Entry 4YIT (X-ray diffraction, 3.24 A resolution); this record covers chains A and B of the 3 polymer chains in the assembly.

# Chain A
Molecule: Meganuclease I-AabMI
Source organism: Gremmeniella abietina
Chain sequence (287 residues; row label = number of the first residue in the row):
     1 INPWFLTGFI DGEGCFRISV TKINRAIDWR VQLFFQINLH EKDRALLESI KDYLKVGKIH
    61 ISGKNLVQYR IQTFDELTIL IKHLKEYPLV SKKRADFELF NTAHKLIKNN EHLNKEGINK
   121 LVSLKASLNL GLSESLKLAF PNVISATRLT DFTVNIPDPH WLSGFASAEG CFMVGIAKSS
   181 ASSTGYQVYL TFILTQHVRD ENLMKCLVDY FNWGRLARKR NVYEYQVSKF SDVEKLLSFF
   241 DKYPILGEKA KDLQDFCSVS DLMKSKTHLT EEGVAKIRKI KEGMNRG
Unresolved in the structure: 23-28, 134, 145, 150-154, 228, 287
Metal / ion sites: Ca2+ site 1: Gly12, Glu169 (shared with DA14(B) of chain B; 1 residue of chain C); Ca2+ site 2: Glu13, Ala168 (shared with DA15(B) of chain B; 1 residue of chain C); Ca2+ site 3: Asp209 (shared with 1 residue of chain D)

# Chain B
Molecule: 25-nt DNA strand
Sequence (25 nucleotides; numbered 2 to 26; the number before each row is that of its first residue):
     2 AGGTACCCTT TAAACCTACT AACCC
Metal / ion sites: Ca2+ site 1: DA14 (shared with Gly12(A), Glu169(A) of chain A; 1 residue of chain C); Ca2+ site 2: DA15 (shared with Glu13(A), Ala168(A) of chain A; 1 residue of chain C)

# Chain A / chain B interface
Residue-residue contacts (45; chain A residue first):
  Glu13(A) - DA15(B)  phosphate contact
  Arg30(A) - DG3(B)  hydrogen bond to the base
  Arg30(A) - DG4(B)  hydrogen bond to the base
  Gln32(A) - DT5(B)  base contact
  His60(A) - DC8(B)  base contact
  Ser62(A) - DC8(B)  hydrogen bond to the base
  Ser62(A) - DC9(B)  hydrogen bond to the base
  Gln68(A) - DC8(B)  base contact
  Arg70(A) - DA6(B)  base contact
  Arg70(A) - DC7(B)  base contact
  Gln72(A) - DT5(B)  sugar contact
  Gln72(A) - DA6(B)  hydrogen bond to the base
  Thr73(A) - DG4(B)  phosphate contact
  Thr73(A) - DT5(B)  hydrogen bond to the phosphate
  Phe74(A) - DG4(B)  hydrogen bond to the phosphate
  Asn110(A) - DG3(B)  phosphate contact
  His112(A) - DG3(B)  salt bridge to the phosphate
  Leu113(A) - DA2(B)  phosphate contact
  Ala168(A) - DA15(B)  phosphate contact
  Glu169(A) - DA14(B)  sugar contact
  Glu169(A) - DA15(B)  phosphate contact
  Gly170(A) - DA15(B)  sugar contact
  Gly170(A) - DC16(B)  phosphate contact
  Cys171(A) - DA15(B)  sugar contact
  Cys171(A) - DC16(B)  hydrogen bond to the phosphate
  Met173(A) - DC17(B)  base contact
  Met173(A) - DT18(B)  base contact
  Ala177(A) - DC20(B)  base contact
  Lys178(A) - DC20(B)  phosphate contact
  Tyr189(A) - DA19(B)  hydrogen bond to the base
  Ile193(A) - DC16(B)  base contact
  Thr195(A) - DA14(B)  sugar contact
  Thr195(A) - DA15(B)  hydrogen bond to the base
  Gln196(A) - DA14(B)  hydrogen bond to the phosphate
  His197(A) - DA13(B)  phosphate contact
  His197(A) - DA14(B)  hydrogen bond to the phosphate
  Arg220(A) - DA14(B)  base contact
  Arg220(A) - DA15(B)  base contact
  Glu224(A) - DC16(B)  base contact
  Lys249(A) - DC16(B)  salt bridge to the phosphate
  Lys281(A) - DT18(B)  salt bridge to the phosphate
  Met284(A) - DC17(B)  phosphate contact
  Asn285(A) - DC16(B)  phosphate contact
  Asn285(A) - DC17(B)  hydrogen bond to the phosphate
  Arg286(A) - DC17(B)  hydrogen bond to the phosphate
Interface residues without a listed pair, chain A (42 interface residues in all): Gly12, Phe34, Asn38, Asp75, Glu76, Phe172, Ile176, Arg199, Val222, Asp252

# Overview
42 residues of chain A and 16 residues of chain B are in contact; the contacts include 14 hydrogen bonds and 3
salt bridges. Polar contacts include Arg30(A)-DG3(B), Arg30(A)-DG4(B) and Ser62(A)-DC8(B). Gly12(A), Glu169(A)
and DA14(B) coordinate Ca2+ site 1.
Here chain A is Meganuclease I-AabMI (Gremmeniella abietina) and chain B is a 25-nt DNA strand. Entry 4YIT
(Crystal Structure of LAGLIDADG Meganuclease I-AabMI Bound to Uncleaved DNA) was determined by X-ray
diffraction, deposited together with 4Z1Z, 4Z20, 4YIS and 4YHX.
